6LA8 - chains E and J of the 19 polymer chains in the assembly; structure by X-ray diffraction, 3.40 A resolution.

# Chain E
Molecule: Histone H3.1
Organism: Homo sapiens
UniProt: P68431 (H31_HUMAN); residues 0-135 here correspond to UniProt positions 1-136 (UniProt number = residue number + 1)
Chain sequence (136 residues; each row starts with the number of its first residue; numbering starts at 0):
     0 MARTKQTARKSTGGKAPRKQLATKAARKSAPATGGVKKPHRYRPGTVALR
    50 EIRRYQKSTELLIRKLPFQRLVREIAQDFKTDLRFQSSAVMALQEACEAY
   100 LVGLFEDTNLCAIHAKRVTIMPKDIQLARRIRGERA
Unresolved in the structure: 0-36
Curated features (UniProtKB/Swiss-Prot):
  - modified residue: Arg2 (Asymmetric dimethylarginine), Thr3 (Phosphothreonine), Lys4 (Allysine), Gln5 (5-glutamyl dopamine), Thr6 (Phosphothreonine), Arg8 (Citrulline), Lys9 (N6,N6,N6-trimethyllysine), Ser10 (ADP-ribosylserine), Thr11 (Phosphothreonine), Lys14 (N6-(2-hydroxyisobutyryl)lysine), Arg17 (Asymmetric dimethylarginine), Lys18 (N6-(2-hydroxyisobutyryl)lysine), Lys23 (N6-(2-hydroxyisobutyryl)lysine), Arg26 (Citrulline), Lys27 (N6,N6,N6-trimethyllysine), Ser28 (ADP-ribosylserine), Lys36 (N6,N6,N6-trimethyllysine), Lys37 (N6-methyllysine), Tyr41 (Phosphotyrosine), Lys56 (N6,N6,N6-trimethyllysine) and 8 more in UniProt
  - lipidation: Lys18 (N6-decanoyllysine)

# Chain J
Molecule: 349-nt DNA strand
Organism: other sequences
Sequence (349 nucleotides; row label = number of the first residue in the row):
     1 CGCTGGTTTTTTTTTTCATGTGCCGGTCTCACACGTGCCTGGAGACTAGT
    51 AAGCGCTTCTAGTGGCGGTTAAAACGCGGTAGACAGCGCGTACGTGCGTT
   101 TAAGCGGTGCTAGAGCTGTCTACGACCAATTGAGCGGCCTCGGCACCGGG
   151 ATGCGTTTTTTTTTTCATACTCGAGCATGCTTTTTTTTTTCATGTGCCGG
   201 TCTCACACGTGCCTGGAGACTAGTAAGCGCTTCTAGTGGCGGTTAAAACG
   251 CGGTAGACAGCGCGTACGTGCGTTTAAGCGGTGCTAGAGCTGTCTACGAC
   301 CAATTGAGCGGCCTCGGCACCGGGATGCGTTTTTTTTTTCCAGCGGTAC
Ion coordination: K+ site 1 near DT60 (its only coordinating residue here); Ca2+ site 1 near DG134 (its only coordinating residue here); K+ site 2: DT234, DA235; Ca2+ site 2: DT275 (shared with 1 residue of chain I); Ca2+ site 3 near DT336 (its only coordinating residue here)

# Interface between chain E and chain J
Pairs across the interface (29):
  Lys37(E) - DT331(J)  phosphate contact
  Lys37(E) - DT332(J)  salt bridge to the phosphate
  Arg40(E) - DG252(J)  base contact
  Arg40(E) - DT331(J)  phosphate contact
  Tyr41(E) - DG329(J)  phosphate contact
  Tyr41(E) - DT330(J)  phosphate contact
  Arg42(E) - DA255(J)  salt bridge to the phosphate
  Arg42(E) - DT330(J)  hydrogen bond to the phosphate
  Arg42(E) - DT331(J)  salt bridge to the phosphate
  Pro43(E) - DT254(J)  phosphate contact
  Pro43(E) - DA255(J)  sugar contact
  Thr45(E) - DG329(J)  phosphate contact
  Thr45(E) - DT330(J)  hydrogen bond to the phosphate
  Arg63(E) - DA246(J)  sugar contact
  Arg63(E) - DA247(J)  phosphate contact
  Arg72(E) - DT237(J)  salt bridge to the phosphate
  Arg83(E) - DG236(J)  phosphate contact
  Arg83(E) - DT237(J)  phosphate contact
  Phe84(E) - DG236(J)  sugar contact
  Phe84(E) - DT237(J)  hydrogen bond to the phosphate
  Gln85(E) - DG236(J)  phosphate contact
  Ser86(E) - DG236(J)  hydrogen bond to the phosphate
  Arg116(E) - DA257(J)  phosphate contact
  Arg116(E) - DC258(J)  phosphate contact
  Val117(E) - DA257(J)  hydrogen bond to the phosphate
  Thr118(E) - DG256(J)  phosphate contact
  Thr118(E) - DA257(J)  hydrogen bond to the phosphate
  Met120(E) - DA257(J)  phosphate contact
  Met120(E) - DC258(J)  phosphate contact
Also at the interface, not in a pair above, chain E (19 interface residues in all): His39, Leu82, Lys115

# In short
19 residues of chain E and 14 residues of chain J are in contact; the contacts include 6 hydrogen bonds and 4
salt bridges. Among the polar pairs are Arg42(E)-DT330(J), Thr45(E)-DT330(J) and Phe84(E)-DT237(J). DT234(J)
and DA235(J) form the K+ site 2.
Chain E is Histone H3.1 (Homo sapiens) and chain J is a 349-nt DNA strand (other sequences); the structure,
349 bp di-nucleosome harboring cohesive DNA termini assembled with linker histone H1.0, was determined by
X-ray diffraction together with 6LA9, 6M3V and 6M44 from the same study.
